PDB entry 9CZ1 | electron microscopy, 3.50 A resolution | chains XA and XB of the 24 polymer chains in the assembly

Chain XA:
Protein: Modulator of FtsH protease HflK
Organism: Escherichia coli
UniProt: C3SG32 (C3SG32_ECOLX); residue numbers follow UniProt; this construct covers 1-419
Chain sequence (419 residues; numbered 1 to 419; the number before each row is that of its first residue):
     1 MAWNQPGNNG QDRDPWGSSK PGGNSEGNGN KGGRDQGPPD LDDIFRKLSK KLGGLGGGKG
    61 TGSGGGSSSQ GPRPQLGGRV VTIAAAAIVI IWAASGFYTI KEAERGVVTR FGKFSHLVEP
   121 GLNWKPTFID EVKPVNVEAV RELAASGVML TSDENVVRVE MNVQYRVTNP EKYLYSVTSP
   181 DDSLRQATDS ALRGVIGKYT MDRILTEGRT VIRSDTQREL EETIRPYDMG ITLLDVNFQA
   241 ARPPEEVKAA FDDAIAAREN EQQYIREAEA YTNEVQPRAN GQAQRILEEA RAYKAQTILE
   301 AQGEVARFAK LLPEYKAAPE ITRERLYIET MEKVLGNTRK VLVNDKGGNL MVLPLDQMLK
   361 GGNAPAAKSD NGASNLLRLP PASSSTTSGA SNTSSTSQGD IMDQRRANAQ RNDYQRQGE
Disordered / not traced: 1-245, 356-419

Chain XB:
Protein: Modulator of FtsH protease HflC
Organism: Escherichia coli
UniProt: A0A376L393 (A0A376L393_ECOLX); residues 1-334 here correspond to UniProt positions 21-354 (UniProt number = residue number + 20)
Chain sequence (334 residues; numbered 1 to 334; the number before each row is that of its first residue):
     1 MRKSVIAIII IVLVVLYMSV FVVKEGERGI TLRFGKVLRD DDNKPLVYEP GLHFKIPFIE
    61 TVKMLDARIQ TMDNQADRFV TKEKKDLIVD SYIKWRISDF SRYYLATGGG DISQAEVLLK
   121 RKFSDRLRSE IGRLDVKDIV TDSRGRLTLE VRDALNSGSA GTEDEVTTPA ADNAIAEAAE
   181 RVTAETKGKV PVINPNSMAA LGIEVVDVRI KQINLPTEVS EAIYNRMRAE REAVARRHRS
   241 QGQEEAEKLR ATADYEVTRT LAEAERQGRI MRGEGDAEAA KLFADAFSKD PDFYAFIRSL
   301 RAYENSFSGN QDVMVMSPDS DFFRYMKTPT SATR
Disordered / not traced: 1-216, 330-334

How chain XA and chain XB interact:
Pairs across the interface - 87 pairs, chain XA then chain XB:
  Glu246(XA) with Arg228(XB)
  Val247(XA) with Tyr224(XB), hydrophobic
  Ala250(XA) with Arg228(XB)
  Asp253(XA) with Glu232(XB); Ala235(XB); Arg239(XB)
  Ala254(XA) with Arg231(XB)
  Ala256(XA) with Arg239(XB)
  Ala257(XA) with Ala235(XB); His238(XB); Arg239(XB)
  Arg258(XA) with His238(XB)
  Asn260(XA) with Arg239(XB), hydrogen bond
  Glu261(XA) with His238(XB); Gln241(XB); Gly242(XB)
  Tyr264(XA) with Arg239(XB); Gly242(XB); Gln243(XB); Ala246(XB)
  Glu267(XA) with Arg250(XB)
  Ala268(XA) with Ala246(XB), hydrophobic; Leu249(XB), hydrophobic
  Tyr271(XA) with Arg250(XB); Asp254(XB)
  Thr272(XA) with Leu249(XB); Arg250(XB); Ala253(XB)
  Val275(XA) with Val257(XB), hydrophobic
  Ala279(XA) with Val257(XB), hydrophobic; Thr260(XB)
  Gln282(XA) with Leu261(XB)
  Ala283(XA) with Ala264(XB)
  Ile286(XA) with Ala264(XB)
  Leu287(XA) with Gln267(XB)
  Ala290(XA) with Gly268(XB); Met271(XB), hydrophobic
  Tyr293(XA) with Arg272(XB); Asp276(XB)
  Lys294(XA) with Met271(XB); Glu274(XB); Gly275(XB)
  Thr297(XA) with Ala279(XB)
  Ile298(XA) with Gly275(XB); Glu278(XB)
  Ala301(XA) with Leu282(XB), hydrophobic; Phe283(XB), hydrophobic
  Glu304(XA) with Arg301(XB), salt bridge
  Val305(XA) with Phe283(XB), hydrophobic; Ala286(XB), hydrophobic
  Phe308(XA) with Ala286(XB); Phe287(XB), hydrophobic; Phe293(XB), hydrophobic; Tyr294(XB), hydrophobic
  Leu311(XA) with Phe293(XB), hydrophobic
  Leu312(XA) with Asp290(XB)
  Tyr315(XA) with Asp290(XB); Phe293(XB), hydrophobic
  Arg323(XA) with Phe296(XB)
  Glu324(XA) with Arg324(XB), salt bridge
  Leu326(XA) with Ile297(XB), hydrophobic
  Tyr327(XA) with Asp321(XB), hydrogen bond; Phe322(XB)
  Thr330(XA) with Leu300(XB); Glu304(XB), hydrogen bond
  Lys333(XA) with Glu304(XB), salt bridge
  Val334(XA) with Phe307(XB), hydrophobic
  Leu335(XA) with Met316(XB), hydrophobic; Phe322(XB), hydrophobic
  Asn337(XA) with Ser308(XB); Gly309(XB); Asn310(XB), hydrogen bond
  Thr338(XA) with Asp312(XB); Met314(XB), hydrogen bond
  Arg339(XA) with Asp312(XB), hydrogen bond (backbone-backbone); Val313(XB); Met314(XB), hydrogen bond (backbone-backbone)
  Lys340(XA) with Met314(XB)
  Val341(XA) with Met314(XB); Val315(XB), hydrophobic
  Leu342(XA) with Met316(XB); Phe323(XB), hydrophobic
  Val343(XA) with Met316(XB), hydrogen bond (backbone-backbone); Ser317(XB); Pro318(XB)
  Asn344(XA) with Pro318(XB)
  Asp345(XA) with Ser317(XB), hydrogen bond
Interface residues without a listed pair, chain XA (57 interface residues in all): Phe251, Ile265, Gln276, Arg291, Gln302, Met331, Leu350
Interface residues without a listed pair, chain XB (64 interface residues in all): Met227, Glu245, Glu256, Glu265, Lys289, Asp292, Arg298, Asp319, Met326

In short:
The interface between chain XA and chain XB involves 57 residues on one side and 64 on the other, with 9
hydrogen bonds and 3 salt bridges. Polar contacts include Glu304(XA)-Arg301(XB), Glu324(XA)-Arg324(XB) and
Lys333(XA)-Glu304(XB).
Chain XA is Modulator of FtsH protease HflK and chain XB is Modulator of FtsH protease HflC, both from
Escherichia coli; the structure, Cryo-EM structure of a 'hat' portion of FtsH.HflK.HflC complex, was
determined by electron microscopy.
